8UF6 - chains A and B; structure by X-ray diffraction, 2.90 A resolution.

[Chain A (and B)]
Name: Potassium channel subfamily K member 2
Source organism: Mus musculus
Notes: chain B of this document is another copy of the same molecule, construct and numbering; everything in this record applies to it too
Reference sequence: P97438 (KCNK2_MOUSE), isoform P97438-2; residue numbers follow UniProt; this construct covers 35-321
Chain sequence (287 residues; row label = number of the first residue in the row):
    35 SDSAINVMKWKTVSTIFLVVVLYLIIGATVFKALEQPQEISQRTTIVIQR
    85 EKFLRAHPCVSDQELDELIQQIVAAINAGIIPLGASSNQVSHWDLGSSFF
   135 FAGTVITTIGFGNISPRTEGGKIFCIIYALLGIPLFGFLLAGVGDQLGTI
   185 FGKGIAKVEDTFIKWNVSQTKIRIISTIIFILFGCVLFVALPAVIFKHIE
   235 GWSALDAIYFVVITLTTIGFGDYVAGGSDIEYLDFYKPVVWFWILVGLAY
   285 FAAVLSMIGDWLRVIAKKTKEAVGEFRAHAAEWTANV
Disordered / not traced: 35-42, 114-124 (chain B: 317-321)
Covalent attachments: N-[(2,4-dichlorophenyl)methyl]-4-propanamidobenzamide (WRZ) linked to S131
Construct notes: engineered mutation R84 (Lys in P97438), E85 (Gln in P97438), K86 (Thr in P97438), L88 (Ile in P97438), R89 (Ala in P97438), A90 (Gln in P97438), P92 (Ala in P97438), S95 (Asn in P97438), D96 (Ser in P97438), Q97 (Thr in P97438), A119 (Asn in P97438), A300 (Ser in P97438), A306 (Glu in P97438)
Bound ions: K+ site 1: T142, T251 (shared with T142(B), T251(B) of chain B); K+ site 2: T142, I143, T251, I252 (shared with T142(B), I143(B), T251(B), I252(B) of chain B); K+ site 3: I143, G144, I252, G253 (shared with I143(B), G144(B), I252(B), G253(B) of chain B); K+ site 4: G144, F145, G253, F254 (shared with G144(B), F145(B), G253(B), F254(B) of chain B)
Residues lining bound ligands:
  - C16-ceramide (16C; N-((E,2S,3R)-1,3-dihydroxyoctadec-4-en-2-yl)palmitamide), molecule 1: Y57, I60, L296, I299, A300, T303, K304, V307
  - C16-ceramide (16C), molecule 2: I161, L164, L165
  - WRZ (N-[(2,4-dichlorophenyl)methyl]-4-propanamidobenzamide): S125, H126, D128, G130, F134, G137, T138, T141, I143, F145, N147, I148, F244, V258, A259, G260, G261, K271, V274, W275, I278
What the authors report for this chain:
  - binding site for WRZ: S131, F134, K271, W275
  - mutagenesis - G171F, A286F: unchanged expression

[Chain A / chain B interface]
Residue-residue contacts - 183 pairs, chain A then chain B:
  K45(A) with Q180(B), hydrogen bond
  V47(A) with G176(B)
  I50(A) with F172(B); L173(B), hydrophobic
  F51(A) with L173(B), hydrophobic
  V53(A) with L169(B), hydrophobic
  V54(A) with L169(B), hydrophobic; L173(B), hydrophobic
  Y57(A) with I140(B), hydrophobic; Y162(B), hydrogen bond (backbone-side chain); L165(B); G166(B), hydrogen bond (side chain-backbone); L169(B), hydrophobic
  L58(A) with F133(B), hydrophobic; A136(B); G137(B); I140(B), hydrophobic; Y162(B); W275(B), hydrophobic
  I59(A) with F133(B), hydrophobic
  G61(A) with F158(B); Y162(B)
  A62(A) with S132(B), hydrogen bond (backbone-side chain); F133(B)
  T63(A) with L129(B)
  V64(A) with F158(B), hydrophobic
  F65(A) with W127(B), hydrophobic; S132(B); F135(B), hydrophobic; G155(B); F158(B), hydrophobic; C159(B), hydrophobic; Y162(B), hydrophobic
  K66(A) with W127(B); L129(B); S132(B)
  L68(A) with T152(B), hydrogen bond (backbone-side chain); G154(B)
  E69(A) with W127(B); P150(B); R151(B), hydrogen bond (side chain-backbone); T152(B), hydrogen bond (side chain-backbone); G155(B)
  Q70(A) with W127(B)
  E73(A) with S125(B), hydrogen bond; H126(B), hydrogen bond (side chain-backbone); W127(B)
  R77(A) with S121(B), hydrogen bond
  I80(A) with A109(B), hydrophobic
  Q83(A) with Q105(B), hydrogen bond
  R84(A) with P116(B); L117(B), hydrogen bond (side chain-backbone); G118(B)
  F87(A) with L102(B), hydrophobic
  H91(A) with S95(B); E98(B), salt bridge
  C93(A) with H91(B); C93(B), disulfide
  E98(A) with H91(B), salt bridge
  D100(A) with L117(B); G118(B)
  L102(A) with F87(B), hydrophobic; L99(B), hydrophobic; L102(B), hydrophobic
  I103(A) with I106(B), hydrophobic; P116(B)
  Q104(A) with L117(B)
  Q105(A) with I80(B); Q83(B)
  I106(A) with I103(B), hydrophobic; I106(B), hydrophobic
  I110(A) with I110(B), hydrophobic
  S125(A) with Q70(B), hydrogen bond; E73(B), hydrogen bond; R77(B)
  H126(A) with E73(B), hydrogen bond (backbone-side chain)
  W127(A) with F65(B), hydrophobic; K66(B); E69(B); Q70(B), hydrogen bond (backbone-side chain); E73(B)
  D128(A) with Q70(B)
  L129(A) with K66(B)
  S132(A) with A62(B), hydrogen bond (side chain-backbone)
  F133(A) with L58(B), hydrophobic; I59(B), hydrophobic; A62(B)
  F135(A) with F65(B), hydrophobic; F254(B), hydrophobic
  A136(A) with L58(B)
  G137(A) with L58(B)
  V139(A) with I252(B); F254(B), hydrophobic
  I140(A) with Y57(B), hydrophobic; L58(B), hydrophobic
  T142(A) with T250(B); T251(B); I252(B)
  I143(A) with I252(B)
  G144(A) with I252(B); G253(B); F254(B)
  F145(A) with F254(B)
  G146(A) with F254(B)
  S149(A) with D256(B)
  P150(A) with E69(B); Y243(B)
  R151(A) with E69(B), hydrogen bond (backbone-side chain)
  T152(A) with L68(B); E69(B), hydrogen bond (backbone-side chain)
  E153(A) with L239(B)
  G154(A) with L68(B)
  G155(A) with F65(B); L68(B); E69(B)
  K156(A) with D240(B), salt bridge; Y243(B); Y257(B), hydrogen bond
  I157(A) with L239(B), hydrophobic
  F158(A) with G61(B); V64(B), hydrophobic; F65(B), hydrophobic; L68(B), hydrophobic
  C159(A) with F65(B), hydrophobic; F254(B), hydrophobic
  Y162(A) with Y57(B), hydrogen bond (backbone-side chain); L58(B); G61(B)
  A163(A) with I252(B), hydrophobic
  L164(A) with I292(B)
  L165(A) with Y57(B); L296(B)
  G166(A) with Y57(B), hydrogen bond (backbone-side chain)
  I167(A) with T250(B)
  P168(A) with L289(B); I292(B), hydrophobic; G293(B); L296(B), hydrophobic
  L169(A) with V53(B), hydrophobic; V54(B), hydrophobic; L296(B)
  F172(A) with G293(B); R297(B)
  L173(A) with I50(B); F51(B), hydrophobic; V54(B), hydrophobic
  G176(A) with V47(B)
  D179(A) with K43(B), salt bridge
  Q180(A) with N40(B); K43(B); W44(B)
  T183(A) with N40(B)
  L239(A) with E153(B); I157(B), hydrophobic
  D240(A) with K156(B), salt bridge
  Y243(A) with P150(B); K156(B); I160(B), hydrophobic
  V246(A) with I160(B), hydrophobic
  T250(A) with T142(B); I167(B)
  T251(A) with T142(B)
  I252(A) with V139(B); T142(B); I143(B); G144(B); A163(B), hydrophobic
  G253(A) with G144(B)
  F254(A) with F135(B), hydrophobic; V139(B), hydrophobic; G146(B); C159(B), hydrophobic
  D256(A) with S149(B)
  Y257(A) with K156(B), hydrogen bond
  W275(A) with L58(B), hydrophobic
  L289(A) with P168(B)
  I292(A) with L164(B); P168(B), hydrophobic
  G293(A) with P168(B); F172(B)
  L296(A) with L165(B); P168(B), hydrophobic; L169(B)
Interface residues without a listed pair, chain A (107 interface residues in all): V55, Q72, V81, E101, T138, I148, I160, I161, F170, V177, I242, I247, L279, F285, R297
Interface residues without a listed pair, chain B (110 interface residues in all): V55, V94, I114, I115, A119, D128, T138, F145, I161, F170, V177, I242, V246, I247, L279, F285
Disulfides between the chains: C93(A)-C93(B)

[Overview]
107 residues of chain A face 110 of chain B across their interface, with 1 disulfide bond, 23 hydrogen bonds
and 5 salt bridges. Among the polar pairs are H91(A)-E98(B), K156(A)-D240(B) and D179(A)-K43(B). From the
paper: a binding site for WRZ at S131(A), F134(A) and K271(A) among others; G171F and A286F of chain A leave
expression unchanged.
Chain A and chain B are both Potassium channel subfamily K member 2 (Mus musculus); the structure, Structure
of Trek-1(K2P2.1) with ML336, was determined by X-ray diffraction (same publication as 8UE2, 8UE9 and 8UEC).
